7V3X - chains A and F of the 6 polymer chains in the assembly; structure by X-ray diffraction, 3.10 A resolution.

== Chain A ==
Molecule: Circadian clock protein kinase KaiC
Source organism: Synechococcus elongatus (strain PCC 7942 / FACHB-805)
Notes: EC 2.7.11.1
UniProtKB: Q79PF4 (KAIC_SYNE7); numbering as in UniProt (aligned over 1-519)
Chain sequence (519 residues; each row starts with the number of its first residue):
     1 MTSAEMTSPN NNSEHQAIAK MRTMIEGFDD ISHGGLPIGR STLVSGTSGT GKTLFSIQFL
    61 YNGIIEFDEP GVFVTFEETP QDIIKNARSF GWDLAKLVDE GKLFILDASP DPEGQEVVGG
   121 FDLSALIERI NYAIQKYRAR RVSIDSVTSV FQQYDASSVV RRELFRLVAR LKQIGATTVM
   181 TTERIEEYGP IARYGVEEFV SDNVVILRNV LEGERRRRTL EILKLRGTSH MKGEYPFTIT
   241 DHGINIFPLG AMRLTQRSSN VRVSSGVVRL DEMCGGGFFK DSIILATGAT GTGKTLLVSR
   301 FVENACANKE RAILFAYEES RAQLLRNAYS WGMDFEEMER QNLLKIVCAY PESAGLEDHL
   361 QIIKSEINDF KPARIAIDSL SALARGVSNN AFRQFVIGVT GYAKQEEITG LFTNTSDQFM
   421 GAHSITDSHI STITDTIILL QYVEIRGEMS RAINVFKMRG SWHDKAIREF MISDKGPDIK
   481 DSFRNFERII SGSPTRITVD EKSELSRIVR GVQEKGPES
Unresolved in the structure: 1-17, 113-120, 153-156, 498-519
Modified / non-standard residues: Ser431 (phosphoserine; SEP)
Ion coordination: Mg2+ site 1: Thr53 (together with ATP); Mg2+ site 2: Thr295 (together with ATP)
Residues lining bound ligands:
  - ATP (adenosine-5'-triphosphate), molecule 1: Thr47, Ser48, Gly49, Thr50, Gly51, Lys52, Thr53, Leu54, Ser89, Phe90, Arg218, Ile239, Thr240, Asp241
  - ATP, molecule 2: Phe199, Leu223, Lys224, Leu225, Arg226, Gly227, Thr228, Ser229, His230, Lys232
  - ATP, molecule 3: Thr432, Lys457, Met458, Arg459, Gly460, Ser461, Trp462, His463
  - ATP: Ala289, Thr290, Gly291, Thr292, Gly293, Lys294, Thr295, Leu296, Glu318, Ser330, Trp331, Asp378, Thr415, Arg451, Ile472, Ser473, Asp474
From the paper describing this entry:
  - allosteric site: Gln394
  - mutagenesis - Q394E: increased catalytic activity

== Chain F ==
Molecule: Circadian clock protein kinase KaiC
Source organism: Synechococcus elongatus (strain PCC 7942 / FACHB-805)
Notes: EC 2.7.11.1
UniProtKB: Q79PF4 (KAIC_SYNE7); residues 1-519 here = UniProt positions 1-519
Chain sequence (519 residues; numbered 1 to 519; the number before each row is that of its first residue):
     1 MTSAEMTSPN NNSEHQAIAK MRTMIEGFDD ISHGGLPIGR STLVSGTSGT GKTLFSIQFL
    61 YNGIIEFDEP GVFVTFEETP QDIIKNARSF GWDLAKLVDE GKLFILDASP DPEGQEVVGG
   121 FDLSALIERI NYAIQKYRAR RVSIDSVTSV FQQYDASSVV RRELFRLVAR LKQIGATTVM
   181 TTERIEEYGP IARYGVEEFV SDNVVILRNV LEGERRRRTL EILKLRGTSH MKGEYPFTIT
   241 DHGINIFPLG AMRLTQRSSN VRVSSGVVRL DEMCGGGFFK DSIILATGAT GTGKTLLVSR
   301 FVENACANKE RAILFAYEES RAQLLRNAYS WGMDFEEMER QNLLKIVCAY PESAGLEDHL
   361 QIIKSEINDF KPARIAIDSL SALARGVSNN AFRQFVIGVT GYAKQEEITG LFTNTSDQFM
   421 GAHSITDSHI STITDTIILL QYVEIRGEMS RAINVFKMRG SWHDKAIREF MISDKGPDIK
   481 DSFRNFERII SGSPTRITVD EKSELSRIVR GVQEKGPES
Unresolved in the structure: 1-14, 114-121, 152-155, 253-255, 498-519
Modified / non-standard residues: Ser431 (phosphoserine; SEP); Thr432 (phosphothreonine; TPO)
Ion coordination: Mg2+ site 1: Thr53 (together with ATP); Mg2+ site 2: Thr295 (together with ATP)
Residues lining bound ligands:
  - ATP (adenosine-5'-triphosphate), molecule 1: Thr47, Ser48, Gly49, Thr50, Gly51, Lys52, Thr53, Leu54, Ser89, Phe90, Arg218, Ile239, Thr240, Asp241
  - ATP, molecule 2: Glu198, Phe199, Leu223, Lys224, Leu225, Arg226, Gly227, Thr228, Ser229, His230, Lys232
  - ATP, molecule 3: Ala289, Thr290, Gly291, Thr292, Gly293, Lys294, Thr295, Leu296, Glu318, Glu319, Ser330, Trp331, Thr415, Arg451, Ile472, Ser473, Asp474
  - ATP, molecule 4: Thr432, Lys457, Met458, Arg459, Gly460, Ser461, Trp462, His463, Lys465

== Interface between chain A and chain F ==
Residue-residue contacts - 103 pairs, chain A then chain F:
  Ile18(A) with Lys85(F); Asn86(F)
  Arg40(A) with Asp82(F), salt bridge; Asn86(F), hydrogen bond
  Arg161(A) with Ser149(F); Glu183(F), salt bridge
  Phe165(A) with Glu77(F); Pro110(F)
  Ala169(A) with Pro112(F), hydrophobic
  Tyr188(A) with Leu211(F), hydrophobic
  Gly195(A) with Arg193(F), hydrogen bond (backbone-side chain)
  Glu198(A) with Ser48(F)
  Phe199(A) with Ser48(F); Lys52(F); Glu183(F); Arg184(F)
  Arg208(A) with Arg216(F)
  Arg217(A) with Glu214(F), salt bridge
  Thr219(A) with Glu214(F)
  Glu221(A) with Arg216(F), salt bridge
  Leu223(A) with Ser48(F); Asn209(F)
  Lys224(A) with Ser48(F), hydrogen bond; Gly49(F)
  Arg226(A) with Glu78(F), salt bridge; Asn86(F)
  Gly227(A) with Asn86(F); Ser89(F), hydrogen bond (backbone-side chain)
  Lys232(A) with Arg218(F)
  Gly233(A) with Glu214(F); Arg216(F)
  Glu234(A) with Leu211(F); Glu214(F), hydrogen bond (backbone-backbone); Arg215(F), hydrogen bond (backbone-side chain)
  Tyr235(A) with Arg215(F)
  Gly250(A) with Ser353(F)
  Arg253(A) with Ala316(F); Tyr317(F); Glu318(F); Glu319(F), hydrogen bond (side chain-backbone); Cys348(F); Ala349(F), hydrogen bond (side chain-backbone); Tyr350(F)
  Thr255(A) with Ala322(F)
  Gln256(A) with Ala322(F); Tyr350(F)
  Ser258(A) with Ala322(F); Arg326(F)
  Ser259(A) with Arg326(F), hydrogen bond (backbone-side chain)
  Asn260(A) with Arg326(F); Ser330(F)
  Phe279(A) with Arg326(F)
  Asn390(A) with Gly386(F), hydrogen bond (side chain-backbone)
  Gln394(A) with Glu214(F), hydrogen bond
  Ile397(A) with Tyr350(F), hydrophobic; Glu352(F); Arg385(F)
  Gly401(A) with Tyr350(F)
  Ala422(A) with Phe419(F)
  His423(A) with Gln418(F); Phe419(F), hydrogen bond (backbone-backbone); Met420(F), hydrogen bond (side chain-backbone)
  Ser424(A) with Asp417(F); Phe419(F)
  Ile425(A) with Phe419(F), hydrophobic
  His429(A) with Asp417(F), salt bridge
  Ser431(A) with Thr290(F); Asp417(F)
  Thr432(A) with Glu318(F); Arg385(F), hydrogen bond; Thr415(F)
  Ile433(A) with Arg385(F)
  Asp435(A) with Gln323(F), hydrogen bond
  Asn454(A) with Met449(F)
  Phe456(A) with Thr290(F); Phe419(F), hydrophobic; Tyr442(F)
  Lys457(A) with Thr290(F), hydrogen bond
  Arg459(A) with Glu319(F), salt bridge; Gln323(F); Arg326(F), hydrogen bond (backbone-side chain); Asn327(F)
  Gly460(A) with Arg326(F); Asn327(F); Ser330(F)
  Lys465(A) with Glu448(F); Met449(F), hydrogen bond (backbone-backbone)
  Ala466(A) with Gly447(F); Glu448(F)
  Ile467(A) with Gly447(F), hydrogen bond (backbone-backbone); Met449(F), hydrophobic
  Phe483(A) with Gly447(F), hydrogen bond (backbone-backbone)
  Arg484(A) with Arg446(F); Gly447(F)
  Phe486(A) with Glu444(F)
  Glu487(A) with Thr495(F), hydrogen bond; Arg496(F), hydrogen bond (side chain-backbone)
  Arg488(A) with Glu444(F); Ser493(F), hydrogen bond (side chain-backbone)
  Ile489(A) with Glu444(F), hydrogen bond (backbone-side chain)
  Ile490(A) with Phe419(F), hydrophobic; Glu444(F), hydrogen bond (backbone-side chain); Met449(F), hydrophobic
Also at the interface, not in a pair above, chain A (69 interface residues in all): Ser158, Tyr194, Val196, Val204, Pro236, Leu249, Met252, Arg257, Asp281, Ile437, His463, Ser482
Also at the interface, not in a pair above, chain F (62 interface residues in all): Gly46, Thr47, Ser109, Ser146, Phe151, Gly213, Gly291, Ser320, Arg451, Pro494

== Overview ==
69 residues of chain A face 62 of chain F across their interface, with 25 hydrogen bonds and 7 salt bridges.
Polar contacts include Arg40(A)-Asp82(F), Arg161(A)-Glu183(F) and Arg217(A)-Glu214(F). 2 ATP molecules are
bound between chain A and chain F. The paper reports that Q394E of chain A increases catalytic activity; an
allosteric site at Gln394(A).
Chain A is Circadian clock protein kinase KaiC and chain F is Circadian clock protein kinase KaiC, both from
Synechococcus elongatus (strain PCC 7942 / FACHB-805); the structure, Crystal Structure of Cyanobacterial
Circadian Clock Protein KaiC, was determined by X-ray diffraction (same publication as 7DXQ, 7DY2, 7DYI, 7DYJ
and 7DYK).
